Entry 7TMR (electron microscopy, 3.50 A resolution); this record covers chains M and d of the 31 polymer chains in the assembly.

Chain M:
Protein: V-type proton ATPase subunit D
Source organism: Saccharomyces cerevisiae
UniProt: A0A6A5Q1W2 (A0A6A5Q1W2_YEASX); numbering as in UniProt (aligned over 1-256)
Chain sequence (256 residues; row label = number of the first residue in the row):
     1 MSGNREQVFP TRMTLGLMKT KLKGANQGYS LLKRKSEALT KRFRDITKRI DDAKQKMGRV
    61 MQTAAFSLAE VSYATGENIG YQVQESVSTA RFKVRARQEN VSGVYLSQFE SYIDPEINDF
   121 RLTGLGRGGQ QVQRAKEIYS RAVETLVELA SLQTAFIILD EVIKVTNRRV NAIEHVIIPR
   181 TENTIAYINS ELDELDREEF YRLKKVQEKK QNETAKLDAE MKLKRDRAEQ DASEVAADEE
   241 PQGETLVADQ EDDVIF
Not modelled in the structure: 1, 216-256

Chain d:
Protein: V-type proton ATPase subunit d
Source organism: Saccharomyces cerevisiae
UniProt: P32366 (VA0D_YEAST); residues 1-345 here = UniProt positions 1-345
Chain sequence (345 residues; numbered 1 to 345; the number before each row is that of its first residue):
     1 MEGVYFNIDN GFIEGVVRGY RNGLLSNNQY INLTQCDTLE DLKLQLSSTD YGNFLSSVSS
    61 ESLTTSLIQE YASSKLYHEF NYIRDQSSGS TRKFMDYITY GYMIDNVALM ITGTIHDRDK
   121 GEILQRCHPL GWFDTLPTLS VATDLESLYE TVLVDTPLAP YFKNCFDTAE ELDDMNIEII
   181 RNKLYKAYLE DFYNFVTEEI PEPAKECMQT LLGFEADRRS INIALNSLQS SDIDPDLKSD
   241 LLPNIGKLYP LATFHLAQAQ DFEGVRAALA NVYEYRGFLE TGNLEDHFYQ LEMELCRDAF
   301 TQQFAISTVW AWMKSKEQEV RNITWIAECI AQNQRERINN YISVY
Not modelled in the structure: 1-2

Interface between chain M and chain d:
Pairs across the interface (40; chain M residue first):
  Arg59(M) with Gln332(d), hydrogen bond (side chain-backbone); Gln334(d)
  Gln62(M) with Gln332(d)
  Thr63(M) with Gln334(d)
  Ala65(M) with Gln332(d)
  Phe66(M) with Trp325(d), hydrophobic; Glu328(d); Cys329(d), hydrophobic; Gln334(d); Arg337(d)
  Ala69(M) with Glu328(d)
  Glu70(M) with Trp325(d)
  Tyr73(M) with Asp286(d); Tyr289(d), hydrogen bond (backbone-side chain); Arg321(d); Trp325(d), hydrophobic
  Ala74(M) with Glu285(d); Tyr289(d), hydrogen bond (backbone-side chain)
  Tyr81(M) with Leu109(d), hydrophobic; Thr112(d); Arg118(d), hydrogen bond; Ile123(d); Arg126(d)
  Gln82(M) with Ile177(d)
  Glu85(M) with Thr112(d); His116(d); Arg118(d)
  Asn118(M) with Gln229(d)
  Arg121(M) with Gln229(d)
  Leu122(M) with Glu178(d); Gln229(d); Ser230(d)
  Thr123(M) with Ile177(d); Glu178(d), hydrogen bond (backbone-side chain)
  Gly124(M) with Ile177(d); Asn226(d), hydrogen bond (backbone-side chain)
  Leu125(M) with Asn222(d); Asn226(d)
  Gly126(M) with Asn226(d), hydrogen bond (backbone-side chain)
  Arg127(M) with Glu285(d)
Also at the interface, not in a pair above, chain M (23 interface residues in all): Gly76, Gly80, Ser86
Also at the interface, not in a pair above, chain d (29 interface residues in all): Gly113, Glu122, Met175, Asn322, Asn333, Asn340, Ile342

In short:
The interface between chain M and chain d involves 23 residues on one side and 29 on the other; the contacts
include 7 hydrogen bonds. Among the polar pairs are Arg59(M)-Gln332(d), Tyr73(M)-Tyr289(d) and
Ala74(M)-Tyr289(d).
Chain M is V-type proton ATPase subunit D and chain d is V-type proton ATPase subunit d, both from
Saccharomyces cerevisiae; the structure, V-ATPase from Saccharomyces cerevisiae, State 1, was determined by
electron microscopy (same publication as 7TMM, 7TMO, 7TMP, 7TMQ, 7TMS and 7TMT).
